PDB entry 9L2D | electron microscopy, 2.83 A resolution | chains A and B of the 8 polymer chains in the assembly

# Chain A (and B)
Protein: NAD(+) hydrolase SARM1
Source organism: Homo sapiens
Notes: EC 3.2.2.6, 3.2.2.-; chain B of this document is another copy of the same molecule, construct and numbering; everything in this record applies to it too
UniProtKB: Q6SZW1 (SARM1_HUMAN); residue numbers follow UniProt; this construct covers 1-724
Sequence (732 residues; row label = number of the first residue in the row):
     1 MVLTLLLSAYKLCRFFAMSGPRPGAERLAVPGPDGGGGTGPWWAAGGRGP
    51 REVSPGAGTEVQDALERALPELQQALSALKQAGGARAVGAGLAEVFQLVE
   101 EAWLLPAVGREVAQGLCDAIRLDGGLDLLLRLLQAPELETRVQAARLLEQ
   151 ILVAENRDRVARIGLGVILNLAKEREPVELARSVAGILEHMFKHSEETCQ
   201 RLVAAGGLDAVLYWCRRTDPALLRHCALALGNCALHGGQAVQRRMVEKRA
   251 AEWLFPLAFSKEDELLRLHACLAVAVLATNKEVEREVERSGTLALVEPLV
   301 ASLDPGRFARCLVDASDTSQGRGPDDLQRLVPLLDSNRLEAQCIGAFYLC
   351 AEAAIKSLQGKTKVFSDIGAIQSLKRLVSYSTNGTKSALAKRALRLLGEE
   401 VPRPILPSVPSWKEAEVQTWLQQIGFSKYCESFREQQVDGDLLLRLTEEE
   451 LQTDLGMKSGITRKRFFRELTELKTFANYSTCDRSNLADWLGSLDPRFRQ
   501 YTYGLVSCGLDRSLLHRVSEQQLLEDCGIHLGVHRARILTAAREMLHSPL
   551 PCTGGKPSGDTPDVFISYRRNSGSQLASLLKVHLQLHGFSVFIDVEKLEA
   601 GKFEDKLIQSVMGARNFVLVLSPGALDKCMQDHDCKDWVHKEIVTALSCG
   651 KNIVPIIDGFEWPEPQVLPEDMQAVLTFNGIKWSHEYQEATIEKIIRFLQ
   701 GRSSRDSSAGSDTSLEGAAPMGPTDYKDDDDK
Unresolved in the structure: 1-60, 106-108, 312-323, 548-560, 595-606, 701-732
Sequence notes: expression tag (725-732)
Small-molecule neighbours: A1EIV ([(2R,3S,4R,5R)-3,4-bis(oxidanyl)-5-(3-sulfanylpyridin-1-yl)oxolan-2-yl]methyl dihydrogen phosphate): W103, R110, E149, Q150, I151, L152, V153, A154, R157, H190, K193
UniProt features mapped onto this chain:
  - active site: E642
  - binding site (NAD(+)): W103, R110, E149 to R157, H190 to K193, R569, R570, E599
  - modified residue (Phosphoserine): S548, S558
  - mutagenesis: K11 (K11A: No effect on mitochondrial localization), R14 (R14A: Loss in ability to localize to mitochondria and reduction in apoptotic activity), R22 (R22A: No effect on mitochondrial localization), R27 (R27A: No effect on mitochondrial localization), W103 (W103A: In WQH to A mutant: Increased NAD(+)-binding to ARM repeats, leading to decreased NAD(+) hydrolase activity; when associated with A-150 and A-190), R110 (R110A: In RRK to A mutant: Slightly reduced NAD(+)-binding to ARM repeats; when associated with A-157 and A-193 ...), Q150 (Q150A: In WQH to A mutant: Increased NAD(+)-binding to ARM repeats, leading to decreased NAD(+) hydrolase activity; when associated with A-103 and A-190), R157 (R157A: In RRK to A mutant: Slightly reduced NAD(+)-binding to ARM repeats; when associated with A-110 and A-193 ...), H190 (H190A: In WQH to A mutant: Increased NAD(+)-binding to ARM repeats, leading to decreased NAD(+) hydrolase activity; when associated with A-103 and A-150), K193 (K193A: In RRK to A mutant: Slightly reduced NAD(+)-binding to ARM repeats; when associated with A-110 and A-157 ...), R249 (R249A: No effect on octamer formation; does not affect NAD(+) hydrolase activity), W253 (W253A: Constitutively active mutant; strong ability to trigger axonal degeneration caused by disrupted interaction between the TIR domain and ARM repeats), 46 further mutagenesis entries in UniProt

# How chain A and chain B interact
Pairs across the interface (70; chain A residue first):
  G384(A) - E197(B)
  L406(A) - R329(B)
  K413(A) - D335(B)  salt bridge
  K413(A) - I368(B)
  E416(A) - Q328(B)
  Q436(A) - S459(B)  hydrogen bond
  Q436(A) - I461(B)
  Q436(A) - T462(B)
  Q437(A) - R465(B)  hydrogen bond
  D439(A) - R468(B)  salt bridge
  D441(A) - R468(B)  salt bridge
  L442(A) - I461(B)  hydrophobic
  L442(A) - K464(B)
  L442(A) - R468(B)
  R445(A) - K464(B)
  E450(A) - I461(B)
  E450(A) - K464(B)
  D454(A) - S459(B)  hydrogen bond
  D454(A) - G460(B)  hydrogen bond (side chain-backbone)
  D454(A) - I461(B)  hydrogen bond (side chain-backbone)
  L455(A) - I461(B)  hydrophobic
  N478(A) - Q239(B)  hydrogen bond
  Y479(A) - Q239(B)
  S480(A) - Q239(B)
  S480(A) - N280(B)  hydrogen bond
  S480(A) - K281(B)  hydrogen bond (backbone-backbone)
  T481(A) - K281(B)  hydrogen bond (backbone-side chain)
  D483(A) - K281(B)
  R484(A) - K281(B)  hydrogen bond (side chain-backbone)
  R484(A) - E282(B)
  R484(A) - E284(B)  salt bridge
  N486(A) - R243(B)
  R499(A) - Q239(B)
  V506(A) - R497(B)
  S507(A) - R497(B)  hydrogen bond (backbone-side chain)
  C508(A) - H534(B)  hydrogen bond (backbone-side chain)
  G509(A) - R497(B)
  L510(A) - V533(B)  hydrophobic
  L514(A) - R537(B)
  Q522(A) - G532(B)
  Q522(A) - A536(B)
  D526(A) - L531(B)
  D526(A) - G532(B)  hydrogen bond (side chain-backbone)
  D526(A) - V533(B)
  Y568(A) - F259(B)
  R570(A) - K261(B)
  N571(A) - E262(B)
  S574(A) - E262(B)
  Q575(A) - T218(B)
  S578(A) - P256(B)
  S578(A) - F259(B)
  L579(A) - R216(B)
  K581(A) - F255(B)
  V582(A) - E252(B)
  V582(A) - W253(B)  hydrophobic
  V582(A) - F255(B)  hydrophobic
  V582(A) - P256(B)
  H583(A) - R216(B)
  H583(A) - W253(B)
  Q585(A) - S290(B)
  L586(A) - R249(B)
  L586(A) - W253(B)  hydrophobic
  I593(A) - F255(B)  hydrophobic
  I593(A) - F259(B)  hydrophobic
  D594(A) - F259(B)
  H685(A) - T218(B)
  E686(A) - E176(B)
  E686(A) - Y213(B)
  Q688(A) - R216(B)  hydrogen bond (side chain-backbone)
  E689(A) - R216(B)
Also at the interface, not in a pair above, chain A (54 interface residues in all): T382, P407, A415, V438, A477, C482, D489
Also at the interface, not in a pair above, chain B (47 interface residues in all): E196, R217, G238, S260, T279, R285, V331, D367, K458

# In short
Chain A and chain B form an interface of 54 and 47 residues respectively; the contacts include 14 hydrogen
bonds and 4 salt bridges. Polar pairs include K413(A)-D335(B), D439(A)-R468(B) and D441(A)-R468(B). Ligands of
chain A: compound A1EIV.
Chain A and chain B are both NAD(+) hydrolase SARM1 (Homo sapiens); the structure, Structure of SARM1 bound to
M1 in the intermediate state 1, was determined by electron microscopy (same publication as 9L2F, 9L2G and
9L2E).
